7CCQ - chains A and J of the 11 polymer chains in the assembly; structure by electron microscopy, 3.80 A resolution.

== Chain A ==
Protein: Histone H3.1
From: Homo sapiens
UniProt: P68431 (H31_HUMAN); residues 38-135 here correspond to UniProt positions 39-136 (UniProt number = residue number + 1)
Amino-acid sequence (98 residues; each row starts with the number of its first residue):
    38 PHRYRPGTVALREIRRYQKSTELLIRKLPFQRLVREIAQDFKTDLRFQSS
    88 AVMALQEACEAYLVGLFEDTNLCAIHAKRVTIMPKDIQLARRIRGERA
Disordered / not traced: 38-39, 135
Swiss-Prot annotation at these positions:
  - modified residue: Tyr41 (Phosphotyrosine), Lys56 (N6,N6,N6-trimethyllysine), Ser57 (Phosphoserine), Lys64 (N6-(2-hydroxyisobutyryl)lysine), Lys79 (N6,N6,N6-trimethyllysine), Thr80 (Phosphothreonine), Ser86 (Phosphoserine), Thr107 (Phosphothreonine), Lys115 (N6-acetyllysine), Lys122 (N6-(2-hydroxyisobutyryl)lysine)

== Chain J ==
Molecule: 147-nt DNA strand
From: Homo sapiens
Sequence (147 nucleotides; numbered -73 to 73; the number before each row is that of its first residue; numbers below 1 keep their minus sign (DC-73 is residue -73)):
   -73 CTGGAGAATCCCGGTGCCGAGGCCGCTCAATTGGTCGTAGACAGCTCTAG
   -23 CACCGCTTAAACGCACGTACGCGCTGTCCCCCGCGTTTTAACCGCCAAGG
    27 GGATTACTCCCTAGTCTCCAGGCACGTGTCAGATATATACATCCTGT

== Interface between chain A and chain J ==
Residue-residue contacts - 24 pairs, chain A then chain J:
  Arg40(A) - DG9(J)  base contact
  Arg40(A) - DC10(J)  hydrogen bond to the sugar
  Tyr41(A) - DA-67(J)  phosphate contact
  Tyr41(A) - DA-66(J)  sugar contact
  Tyr41(A) - DC10(J)  hydrogen bond to the phosphate
  Arg42(A) - DG9(J)  phosphate contact
  Pro43(A) - DC8(J)  phosphate contact
  Pro43(A) - DG9(J)  phosphate contact
  Gly44(A) - DC8(J)  phosphate contact
  Gly44(A) - DG9(J)  hydrogen bond to the phosphate
  Thr45(A) - DG9(J)  phosphate contact
  Val46(A) - DG9(J)  phosphate contact
  Ala47(A) - DG9(J)  hydrogen bond to the phosphate
  Arg49(A) - DA-66(J)  sugar contact
  Arg49(A) - DT-65(J)  salt bridge to the phosphate
  Arg63(A) - DA17(J)  sugar contact
  Arg63(A) - DC18(J)  phosphate contact
  Lys64(A) - DC18(J)  hydrogen bond to the phosphate
  Leu65(A) - DA17(J)  phosphate contact
  Leu65(A) - DC18(J)  hydrogen bond to the phosphate
  Pro66(A) - DA17(J)  phosphate contact
  Arg69(A) - DA17(J)  salt bridge to the phosphate
  Arg83(A) - DG26(J)  sugar contact
  Arg83(A) - DG27(J)  hydrogen bond to the sugar
Other interface residues (no listed pair), chain A (16 interface residues in all): Lys56
Other interface residues (no listed pair), chain J (12 interface residues in all): DC-64, DG25

== Summary ==
16 residues of chain A and 12 residues of chain J are in contact, with 7 hydrogen bonds and 2 salt bridges.
Polar pairs include Arg40(A)-DC10(J), Arg83(A)-DG27(J) and Tyr41(A)-DC10(J).
Chain A is Histone H3.1 and chain J is a 147-nt DNA strand, both from Homo sapiens; the structure, Structure
of the 1:1 cGAS-nucleosome complex, was determined by electron microscopy, deposited together with 7CCR.
